7VDH - chains A and S of the 5 polymer chains in the assembly; structure by electron microscopy, 2.90 A resolution.

Chain A:
Molecule: Guanine nucleotide-binding protein G(i) subunit alpha-1
Source organism: Homo sapiens
UniProt: P63096 (GNAI1_HUMAN); residues 1-354 here = UniProt positions 1-354
Sequence (354 residues; row label = number of the first residue in the row):
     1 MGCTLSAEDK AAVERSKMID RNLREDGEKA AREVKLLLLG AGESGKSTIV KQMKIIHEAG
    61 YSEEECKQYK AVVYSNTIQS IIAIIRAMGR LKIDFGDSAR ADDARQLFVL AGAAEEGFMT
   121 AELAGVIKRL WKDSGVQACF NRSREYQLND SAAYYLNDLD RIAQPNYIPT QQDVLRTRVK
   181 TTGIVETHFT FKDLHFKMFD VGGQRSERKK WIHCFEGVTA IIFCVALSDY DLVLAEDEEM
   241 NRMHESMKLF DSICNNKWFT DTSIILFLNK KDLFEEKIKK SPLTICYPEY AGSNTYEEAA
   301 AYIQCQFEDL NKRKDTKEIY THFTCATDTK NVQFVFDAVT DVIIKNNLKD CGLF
Not modelled in the structure: 1-3, 56-181, 234-240
Curated features (UniProtKB/Swiss-Prot):
  - region: Lys35 to Thr48 (G1 motif), Asp173 to Thr181 (G2 motif), Phe196 to Arg205 (G3 motif), Ile265 to Asp272 (G4 motif), Thr324 to Thr329 (G5 motif)
  - binding site (GTP): Glu43 to Thr48, Ser151, Leu175 to Thr181, Asp200 to Gln204, Asn269 to Asp272, Ala326
  - binding site (Mg(2+)): Ser47, Thr181
  - modified residue: Arg178 (ADP-ribosylarginine), Gln204 (Deamidated glutamine), Cys351 (ADP-ribosylcysteine)
  - lipidation: Gly2 (N-myristoyl glycine), Cys3 (S-palmitoyl cysteine)
  - natural variant: Gly40 (G40C: In NEDHISB; G40R: In NEDHISB), Gly45 (G45D: In NEDHISB), Thr48 (T48I: In NEDHISB; T48K: In NEDHISB), Gln52 (Q52P: In NEDHISB), Ser75 (deletion: In NEDHISB; uncertain significance), Gln172 (deletion: In NEDHISB), Asp173 (D173V: In NEDHISB), Glu186 to Phe189 (deletion: In NEDHISB; uncertain significance), Cys224 (C224Y: In NEDHISB), Lys270 (K270N: In NEDHISB; K270R: In NEDHISB), Asp272 (D272G: In NEDHISB), Ala326 (A326P: In NEDHISB), 1 further natural variant entry in UniProt
  - mutagenesis: Gly42 (G42R: Abolishes switch to an activated conformation and dissociation from beta and gamma subunits upon GTP binding. Abolishes interaction with RGS family members), Glu116 (E116L: Enhances interaction (inactive GDP-bound) with RGS14), Gln147 (Q147L: Enhances interaction (inactive GDP-bound) with RGS14), Glu245 (E245L: Enhances interaction (inactive GDP-bound) with RGS14)

Chain S:
Molecule: scFv
Source organism: Homo sapiens
Notes: antibody fragment or engineered binder
Sequence (285 residues; row label = number of the first residue in the row; note: 1 number in that range is skipped by the numbering (no residue carries it; nothing is unmodelled there); a row labelled like 120A-120N holds insertion residues (120A, then the next letters in order); numbers below 1 keep their minus sign (Met-36 is residue -36)):
   -36 MLLVNQSHQG FNKEHTSKMV SAIVLYVLLA AAAHSAFAVQ LVESGGGLVQ PGGSRKLSCS
    24 ASGFAFSSFG MHWVRQAPEK GLEWVAYISS GSGTIYYADT VKGRFTISRD DPKNTLFLQM
    84 TSLRSEDTAM YYCVRSIYYY GSSPFDFWGQ GTTLTVS
120A-120N AGGGGSGGGGSGGG
   122 GSADIVMTQA TSSVPVTPGE SVSISCRSSK SLLHSNGNTY LYWFLQRPGQ SPQLLIYRMS
   182 NLASGVPDRF SGSGSGTAFT LTISRLEAED VGVYYCMQHL EYPLTFGAGT KLEL
Not modelled in the structure: -36 to 1, 120A-120N, 122-124
Disulfides: Cys147-Cys217

How chain A and chain S interact:
Pairs across the interface (29):
  Thr4(A) - His155(S)
  Leu5(A) - His155(S)
  Ser6(A) - His155(S)  hydrogen bond (backbone-side chain)
  Ser6(A) - Asn157(S)
  Ser6(A) - Tyr161(S)  hydrogen bond
  Ala7(A) - His220(S)
  Ala7(A) - Leu221(S)  hydrogen bond (backbone-backbone)
  Ala7(A) - Tyr223(S)  hydrophobic
  Glu8(A) - Tyr101(S)
  Glu8(A) - Pro107(S)
  Glu8(A) - Tyr161(S)
  Glu8(A) - Tyr163(S)  hydrogen bond
  Glu8(A) - Arg179(S)  salt bridge
  Glu8(A) - His220(S)  salt bridge
  Asp9(A) - Asn157(S)  hydrogen bond
  Asp9(A) - Tyr161(S)
  Lys10(A) - Tyr59(S)
  Ala11(A) - Tyr101(S)  hydrophobic
  Ala12(A) - Tyr101(S)
  Glu14(A) - Ser52(S)  hydrogen bond
  Glu14(A) - Ser53(S)
  Glu14(A) - Gly56(S)
  Glu14(A) - Thr57(S)
  Arg15(A) - Ser31(S)
  Arg15(A) - Ile100(S)
  Arg15(A) - Tyr101(S)
  Arg15(A) - Tyr102(S)
  Met18(A) - Ser53(S)
  Met18(A) - Gly54(S)
Other interface residues (no listed pair), chain S (21 interface residues in all): Tyr50, Glu222

Overview:
12 residues of chain A face 21 of chain S across their interface; the contacts include 6 hydrogen bonds and 2
salt bridges. Polar pairs include Glu8(A)-Arg179(S), Glu8(A)-His220(S) and Ser6(A)-His155(S).
Here chain A is Guanine nucleotide-binding protein G(i) subunit alpha-1 and chain S is scFv, both from Homo
sapiens. Entry 7VDH (Cryo-EM structure of pseudoallergen receptor MRGPRX2 complex with C48/80, state2) was
determined by electron microscopy, deposited together with 7VDL, 7VDM, 7VUY, 7VUZ, 7VV0, 7VV3, 7VV4 and 7VV5.
